4NRV - chain A; structure by X-ray diffraction, 2.60 A resolution.

# Chain A
Name: Endonuclease 8-like 1
Source organism: Homo sapiens
Notes: EC 3.2.2.-, 4.2.99.18
UniProtKB: Q96FI4 (NEIL1_HUMAN); residue numbers follow UniProt; this construct covers 2-290
Amino-acid sequence (297 residues; each row starts with the number of its first residue):
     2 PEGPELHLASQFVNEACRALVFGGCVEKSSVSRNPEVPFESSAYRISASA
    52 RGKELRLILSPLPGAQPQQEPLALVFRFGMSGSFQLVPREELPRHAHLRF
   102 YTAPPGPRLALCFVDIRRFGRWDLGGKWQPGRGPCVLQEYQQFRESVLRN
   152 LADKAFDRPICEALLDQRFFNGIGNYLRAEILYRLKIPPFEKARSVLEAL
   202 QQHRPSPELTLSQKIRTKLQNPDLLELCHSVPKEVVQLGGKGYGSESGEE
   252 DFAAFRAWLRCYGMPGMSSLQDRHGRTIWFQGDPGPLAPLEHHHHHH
Disordered / not traced: 203-208, 291-298
Construct notes: engineered mutation Ser147 (Asn in Q96FI4); expression tag (291-298)
Curated features (UniProtKB/Swiss-Prot):
  - active site: Pro2 (Schiff-base intermediate with DNA), Glu3 (Proton donor), Lys54 (Proton donor)
  - binding site (DNA): Asn176
  - natural variant: Ala44 (A44D: Found in a patient with childhood-onset nephrotic syndrome, focal segmental glomerulosclerosis and end-stage renal disease; uncertain significance), Ala156 (A156T: Found in a patient with childhood-onset steroid-resistant nephrotic syndrome; uncertain significance), Glu181 (E181K: Found in a patient with nephrotic syndrome also carrying mutation P-159 in MYO1E), Lys242 (K242R: In RNA edited version)
  - mutagenesis: Pro2 (P2T: Loss of glycosylase and AP lyase activity; Loss of glycosylase activity), Glu3 (E3Q: Loss of glycosylase and AP lyase activity), Lys54 (K54L: Loss of glycosylase activity), Arg277 (R277A: Strongly reduced glycosylase activity. Has little effect on AP lyase activity)
What the authors report for this chain:
  - disease-associated variants - G83D: abolished catalytic activity on Tg
  - disease-associated variants - G83D (3 - 8 fold): decreased catalytic activity on 5-OHU
  - disease-associated variants - G83D (3 - 8 fold): decreased catalytic activity on DHU
  - disease-associated variants - G83D (3 - 8 fold): decreased catalytic activity on MeFapyG
  - disease-associated variants - G83D: decreased catalytic activity on Sp1
  - disease-associated variants - G83D: unchanged catalytic activity on AP-site
  - disease-associated variants - G83D: abolished catalytic activity on pyrimidine lesions
  - mutagenesis - S82C (2-3 fold): decreased catalytic activity on Tg:A
  - disease-associated variants - E28DEL (2-3 fold): decreased catalytic activity on Tg:A
  - disease-associated variants - P208S: unchanged catalytic activity
  - mutagenesis - K242R: decreased catalytic activity on Tg
  - conformationally variable residues (order/disorder transition): Gln12, Gly240 to Gly243
  - disease-associated variants - G83D: unchanged binding to Tg:A
  - disease-associated variants - G83D: decreased catalytic activity on Gh
  - disease-associated variants - G83D: decreased catalytic activity on purine lesions

# Summary
UniProt lists 3 active-site residues, DNA-binding residue Asn176 and 4 mutagenesis sites. From the paper: S82C
and E28DEL reduce catalytic activity on Tg:A; conformational variability at Gln12 and Gly240; 5 substitutions
were tested in all.
Chain A is Endonuclease 8-like 1 (Homo sapiens); the structure, Crystal Structure of non-edited human NEIL1,
was determined by X-ray diffraction (same publication as 4NRW).
